Entry 7AY6 (X-ray diffraction, 1.66 A resolution); this record covers chains A and B.

Chain A (and B):
Name: cAMP-specific 3', 5'-cyclic phosphodiesterase 4D
Organism: Homo sapiens
Notes: EC 3.1.4.53; chain B of this document is another copy of the same molecule, construct and numbering; everything in this record applies to it too
Reference sequence: Q08499 (PDE4D_HUMAN), isoform Q08499-2; residues 78-412 here correspond to UniProt positions 244-578 (UniProt number = residue number + 166)
Chain sequence (343 residues; row label = number of the first residue in the row):
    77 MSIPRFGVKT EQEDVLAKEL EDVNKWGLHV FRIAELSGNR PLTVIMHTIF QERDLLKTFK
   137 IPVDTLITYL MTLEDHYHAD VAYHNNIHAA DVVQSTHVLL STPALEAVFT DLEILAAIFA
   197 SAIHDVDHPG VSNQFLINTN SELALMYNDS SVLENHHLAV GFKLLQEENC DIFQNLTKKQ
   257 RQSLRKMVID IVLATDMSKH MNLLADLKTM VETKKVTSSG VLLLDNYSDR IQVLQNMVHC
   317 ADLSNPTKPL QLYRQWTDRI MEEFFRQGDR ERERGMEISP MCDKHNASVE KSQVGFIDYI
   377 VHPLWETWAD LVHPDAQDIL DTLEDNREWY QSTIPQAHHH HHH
Unresolved in the structure: 77-79, 412-419 (chain B: 77-87, 415-419)
Sequence notes: initiating methionine (77); expression tag (413-419)
Bound ions: Zn2+: His164, His200, Asp201, Asp318; Mg2+ site 1 near Asp201 (its only coordinating residue here); Mg2+ site 2 near Asn251 (its only coordinating residue here); Mg2+ site 3: Asp301, Asp305
Residues lining bound ligands: GEBR-41b (S8Q; 2-[(Z)-1-(3-cyclopentyloxy-4-methoxy-phenyl)ethylideneamino]oxy-1-[(2S,6S)-2,6-dimethylmorpholin-4-yl]ethanone): Tyr159, His160, Ser208, Met273, Asn321, Tyr329, Trp332, Thr333, Ile336, Met337, Phe340, Gln343, Pro356, Met357, Cys358, Ser368, Gln369, Phe372

Chain A / chain B interface:
Pairs across the interface (28):
  Glu218(A) with Lys239(B), salt bridge
  Ala220(A) with Arg261(B), hydrogen bond (backbone-side chain)
  Leu221(A) with Ala235(B); Phe238(B), hydrophobic; Lys239(B); Gln242(B); Arg261(B)
  Met222(A) with Met222(B), hydrophobic; Tyr223(B), hydrogen bond (backbone-side chain); Ala235(B)
  Tyr223(A) with Met222(B), hydrogen bond (side chain-backbone); Tyr223(B), hydrophobic
  Asn224(A) with Asn231(B), hydrogen bond; Leu234(B); Arg261(B); Ile265(B)
  Asp225(A) with Arg261(B), salt bridge
  Asn231(A) with Asn224(B), hydrogen bond
  Leu234(A) with Asn224(B)
  Ala235(A) with Leu221(B); Asn224(B)
  Phe238(A) with Leu221(B), hydrophobic
  Lys239(A) with Leu221(B)
  Gln242(A) with Leu221(B)
  Arg261(A) with Ala220(B), hydrogen bond (side chain-backbone); Asn224(B); Asp225(B), salt bridge
  Ile265(A) with Asn224(B)

In short:
The interface between chain A and chain B involves 15 residues on one side and 14 on the other; the contacts
include 6 hydrogen bonds and 3 salt bridges. Among the polar pairs are Glu218(A)-Lys239(B),
Asp225(A)-Arg261(B) and Ala220(A)-Arg261(B). Bound to chain A: GEBR-41b.
Chain A and chain B are both cAMP-specific 3', 5'-cyclic phosphodiesterase 4D (Homo sapiens); the structure,
Crystal structure of the PDE4D catalytic domain in complex with GEBR-41b, was determined by X-ray diffraction
(same publication as 7B9H).
